Entry 9CHL (X-ray diffraction, 2.40 A resolution); this record covers chains A and B of the 6 polymer chains in the assembly.

== Chain A ==
Protein: Antitoxin HigA
Organism: Proteus vulgaris
UniProt: Q7A224 (HIGA_PROVU); residue numbers follow UniProt; this construct covers 1-104
Amino-acid sequence (104 residues; numbered 1 to 104; the number before each row is that of its first residue):
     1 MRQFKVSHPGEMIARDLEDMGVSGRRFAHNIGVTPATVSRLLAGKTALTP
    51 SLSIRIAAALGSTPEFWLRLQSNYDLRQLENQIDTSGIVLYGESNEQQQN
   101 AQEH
Not modelled in the structure: 102-104
Modified / non-standard residues: Mse1 (selenomethionine; parent Met); Mse12 (selenomethionine; parent Met); Mse20 (selenomethionine; parent Met)
What the authors report for this chain:
  - binding site for the 21-nt DNA strand: Thr34, Ala36, Thr37, Arg40
  - specificity-determining residues: Arg40
  - binding site for the 21-nt DNA strand: Ser23, Thr34, Ser39, Arg40, Lys45
  - contacts within the chain: Arg2-Glu80 (salt bridge), Gln3-Arg77 (backbone contact)
  - conformationally variable residues (order/disorder transition): Arg2, Gln3
  - binding site for the 21-nt DNA strand: Thr37

== Chain B ==
Protein: Endoribonuclease HigB
Organism: Proteus vulgaris
Notes: EC 3.1.-.-
UniProt: Q7A225 (HIGB_PROVU); numbering as in UniProt (aligned over 1-92)
Amino-acid sequence (93 residues; row label = number of the first residue in the row; numbering starts at 0):
     0 MMIKSFKHKGLKLLFEKGVTSGVPAQDVDRINDRLQAIDTATEIGELNRQ
    50 IYKLHPLKGDREGYWSITVRANWRITFQFINGDAYILNYEDYH
Not modelled in the structure: 58-60, 92
Sequence notes: initiating methionine (0)
Modified / non-standard residues: Mse0 (selenomethionine); Mse1 (selenomethionine; parent Met)
Metal / ion sites: Mg2+: Glu42 (shared with 1 residue of chain D)
UniProt features mapped onto this chain:
  - active site: His92
  - site (Interaction with HigA): Phe14, Asn31
  - mutagenesis: His92 (H92Q: Loss of toxicity and mRNA cleavage, but still binds to ribosomes)
What the authors report for this chain:
  - mutagenesis - H54A: abolished catalytic activity (citing earlier work)
  - mutagenesis - H54A: unchanged binding to Antitoxin HigA (chain A)

== Interface between chain A and chain B ==
Residue-residue contacts (37; chain A residue first):
  Mse1(A) - Phe14(B)
  Mse1(A) - Glu15(B)
  Arg2(A) - Phe14(B)
  Gln3(A) - Phe14(B)
  Gln3(A) - Asn31(B)  hydrogen bond (side chain-backbone)
  Gln3(A) - Leu34(B)
  Gln3(A) - Gln35(B)
  Phe4(A) - Phe14(B)  hydrogen bond (backbone-backbone)
  Phe4(A) - Glu15(B)
  Phe4(A) - Lys16(B)
  Phe4(A) - Gly17(B)
  Lys5(A) - Asp28(B)  salt bridge
  Lys5(A) - Asn31(B)  hydrogen bond (backbone-side chain)
  Val6(A) - Gln35(B)
  Ser7(A) - Asp32(B)
  Ser7(A) - Gln35(B)  hydrogen bond (backbone-side chain)
  Mse12(A) - Asp32(B)
  Mse12(A) - Gln35(B)
  Arg15(A) - Asp28(B)  salt bridge
  Arg15(A) - Asp32(B)  salt bridge
  Asp16(A) - Arg48(B)  salt bridge
  Asp16(A) - Ile50(B)
  Asp19(A) - Arg29(B)  salt bridge
  Mse20(A) - Ile50(B)  hydrophobic
  Leu60(A) - Arg48(B)  hydrogen bond (backbone-side chain)
  Ser62(A) - Glu45(B)  hydrogen bond (side chain-backbone)
  Thr63(A) - Glu45(B)  hydrogen bond
  Phe66(A) - Ala36(B)
  Phe66(A) - Thr39(B)
  Phe66(A) - Ala40(B)
  Phe66(A) - Glu45(B)
  Trp67(A) - Arg48(B)
  Arg69(A) - Thr39(B)  hydrogen bond (side chain-backbone)
  Arg69(A) - Thr41(B)
  Arg69(A) - Glu45(B)  salt bridge
  Leu70(A) - Gln35(B)
  Leu70(A) - Thr39(B)
Other interface residues (no listed pair), chain A (22 interface residues in all): Gly61, Glu65, Asn73
Other interface residues (no listed pair), chain B (20 interface residues in all): Leu13, Val27, Arg33

== Summary ==
The interface between chain A and chain B involves 22 residues on one side and 20 on the other, with 8
hydrogen bonds and 6 salt bridges. Polar pairs include Lys5(A)-Asp28(B), Arg15(A)-Asp28(B) and
Arg15(A)-Asp32(B). The paper reports a binding site for the 21-nt DNA strand at Thr34(A), Ala36(A) and
Thr37(A) among others; H54A of chain B abolishes catalytic activity.
Here chain A is Antitoxin HigA and chain B is Endoribonuclease HigB, both from Proteus vulgaris. Entry 9CHL
(P. vulgaris tetrameric HigBA- operator 2 DNA) was determined by X-ray diffraction together with 9CHN from the
same study.
